Entry 3OQN (X-ray diffraction, 3.30 A resolution); this record covers chains C and B of the 6 polymer chains in the assembly.

# Chain C
Name: Catabolite control protein A
Source organism: Bacillus subtilis
UniProtKB: P25144 (CCPA_BACSU); residues 2-334 here correspond to UniProt positions 1-333 (UniProt number = residue number - 1)
Chain sequence (339 residues; numbered 2 to 340; the number before each row is that of its first residue):
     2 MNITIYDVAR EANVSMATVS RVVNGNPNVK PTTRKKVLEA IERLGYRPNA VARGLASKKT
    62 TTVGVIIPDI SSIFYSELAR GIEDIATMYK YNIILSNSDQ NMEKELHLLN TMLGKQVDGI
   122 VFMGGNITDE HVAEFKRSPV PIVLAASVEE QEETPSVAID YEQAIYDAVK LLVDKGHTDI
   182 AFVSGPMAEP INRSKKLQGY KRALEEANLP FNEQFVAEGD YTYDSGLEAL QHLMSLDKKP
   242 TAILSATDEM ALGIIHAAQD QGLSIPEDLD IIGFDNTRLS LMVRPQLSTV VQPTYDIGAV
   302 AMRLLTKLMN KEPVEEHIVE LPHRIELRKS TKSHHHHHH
Unresolved in the structure: 334-340
Differences from the reference sequence: expression tag (335-340)
What the authors report for this chain:
  - binding site for the 16-nt DNA strand: Ala-18, Arg-22, Ala-53, Leu-56, Ala-57
  - binding site for the 16-nt DNA strand (chain B): Ala-18

# Chain B
Molecule: 16-nt DNA strand
Sequence (16 nucleotides; each row starts with the number of its first residue):
   700 ATGGTACCGC TTTCAA

# Interface between chain C and chain B
Contacting residue pairs (23):
  Thr-5(C) / DG708(B)  sugar contact
  Thr-5(C) / DC709(B)  phosphate contact
  Ile-6(C) / DC709(B)  hydrogen bond to the phosphate
  Ile-6(C) / DT710(B)  base contact
  Tyr-7(C) / DG708(B)  base contact
  Tyr-7(C) / DC709(B)  hydrogen bond to the base
  Met-17(C) / DT710(B)  base contact
  Ala-18(C) / DT711(B)  base contact
  Ser-21(C) / DT710(B)  hydrogen bond to the phosphate
  Ser-21(C) / DT711(B)  base contact
  Asn-25(C) / DT710(B)  phosphate contact
  Tyr-47(C) / DC709(B)  hydrogen bond to the phosphate
  Pro-49(C) / DC709(B)  phosphate contact
  Asn-50(C) / DG708(B)  phosphate contact
  Asn-50(C) / DC709(B)  hydrogen bond to the phosphate
  Ala-53(C) / DG708(B)  hydrogen bond to the base
  Ala-53(C) / DC709(B)  sugar contact
  Arg-54(C) / DC709(B)  sugar contact
  Arg-54(C) / DT710(B)  salt bridge to the phosphate
  Leu-56(C) / DG708(B)  base contact
  Ala-57(C) / DC709(B)  base contact
  Ala-57(C) / DT710(B)  sugar contact
  Ser-58(C) / DT710(B)  sugar contact
Other interface residues (no listed pair), chain C (16 interface residues in all): Arg-22
Other interface residues (no listed pair), chain B (6 interface residues in all): DT712, DC713

# Overview
16 residues of chain C and 6 residues of chain B are in contact, with 6 hydrogen bonds and 1 salt bridge.
Polar pairs include Tyr-7(C)/DC709(B), Ala-53(C)/DG708(B) and Ile-6(C)/DC709(B). From the paper: a binding
site for the 16-nt DNA strand at Ala-18(C), Arg-22(C) and Ala-53(C) among others; a binding site for the 16-nt
DNA strand (chain B) at Ala-18(C).
Here chain C is Catabolite control protein A (Bacillus subtilis) and chain B is a 16-nt DNA strand. Entry 3OQN
(Structure of ccpa-hpr-ser46-p-gntr-down cre) was determined by X-ray diffraction together with 3OQO and 3OQM
from the same study.
